7MLJ - chains F and H of the 9 polymer chains in the assembly; structure by X-ray diffraction, 3.75 A resolution.

Chain F:
Protein: RNA polymerase sigma factor SigA
From: Thermus thermophilus (strain HB8 / ATCC 27634 / DSM 579)
UniProt: Q5SKW1 (Q5SKW1_THET8); residues 1-423 here = UniProt positions 1-423
Amino-acid sequence (443 residues; each row starts with the number of its first residue; numbers below 1 keep their minus sign (Met-19 is residue -19)):
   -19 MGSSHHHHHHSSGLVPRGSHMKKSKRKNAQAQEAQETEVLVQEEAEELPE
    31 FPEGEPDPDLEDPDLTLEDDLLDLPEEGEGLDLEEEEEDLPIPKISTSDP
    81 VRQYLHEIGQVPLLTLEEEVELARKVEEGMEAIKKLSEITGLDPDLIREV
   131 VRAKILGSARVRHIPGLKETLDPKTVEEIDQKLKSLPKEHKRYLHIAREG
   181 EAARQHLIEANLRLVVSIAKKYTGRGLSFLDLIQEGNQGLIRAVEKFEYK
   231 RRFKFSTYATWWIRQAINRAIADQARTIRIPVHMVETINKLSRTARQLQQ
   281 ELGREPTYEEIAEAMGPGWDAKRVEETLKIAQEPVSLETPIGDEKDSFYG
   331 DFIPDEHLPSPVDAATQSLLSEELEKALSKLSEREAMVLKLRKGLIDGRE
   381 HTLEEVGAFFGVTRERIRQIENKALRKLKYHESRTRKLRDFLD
Disordered / not traced: -19 to 77
Construct notes: initiating methionine (-19); expression tag (-18 to 0)
Ion coordination: Mg2+: Ala292, Gly296, Trp299

Chain H:
Molecule: 27-nt DNA strand
Sequence (27 nucleotides; each row starts with the number of its first residue):
     1 TATAATGGGAGCTGGCACGGATGCAGG
Disordered / not traced: 24-27

How chain F and chain H interact:
Residue-residue contacts - 40 pairs, chain F then chain H:
  Asp79(F) - DG8(H)  hydrogen bond to the base
  Asp79(F) - DG9(H)  base contact
  Val81(F) - DG8(H)  base contact
  Arg82(F) - DG8(H)  hydrogen bond to the base
  Leu85(F) - DG7(H)  sugar contact
  Leu85(F) - DG8(H)  base contact
  Gly89(F) - DG7(H)  base contact
  Glu99(F) - DT6(H)  base contact
  Ala190(F) - DT6(H)  base contact
  Asn191(F) - DT6(H)  hydrogen bond to the base
  Arg193(F) - DT6(H)  phosphate contact
  Arg193(F) - DG7(H)  hydrogen bond to the base
  Leu194(F) - DA5(H)  sugar contact
  Leu194(F) - DT6(H)  hydrogen bond to the base
  Val196(F) - DG7(H)  sugar contact
  Val196(F) - DG8(H)  sugar contact
  Ser197(F) - DT6(H)  sugar contact
  Lys200(F) - DG8(H)  salt bridge to the phosphate
  Lys200(F) - DG9(H)  phosphate contact
  Phe209(F) - DG8(H)  sugar contact
  Lys226(F) - DT1(H)  base contact
  Lys226(F) - DA2(H)  hydrogen bond to the base
  Phe227(F) - DA2(H)  base contact
  Glu228(F) - DA2(H)  hydrogen bond to the base
  Arg231(F) - DA2(H)  base contact
  Phe233(F) - DA2(H)  sugar contact
  Phe233(F) - DT3(H)  phosphate contact
  Phe233(F) - DA4(H)  phosphate contact
  Lys234(F) - DA4(H)  phosphate contact
  Lys234(F) - DA5(H)  salt bridge to the phosphate
  Ser236(F) - DA4(H)  sugar contact
  Ser236(F) - DA5(H)  hydrogen bond to the phosphate
  Ser236(F) - DT6(H)  base contact
  Thr237(F) - DT3(H)  sugar contact
  Thr237(F) - DA4(H)  hydrogen bond to the phosphate
  Thr237(F) - DA5(H)  base contact
  Tyr238(F) - DT1(H)  base contact
  Tyr238(F) - DA2(H)  stacking on the base
  Thr240(F) - DA5(H)  hydrogen bond to the base
  Trp241(F) - DT1(H)  sugar contact
Also at the interface, not in a pair above, chain F (32 interface residues in all): His86, Ile88, Leu93, Leu192, Arg232, Trp242, Arg244

Overview:
32 residues of chain F and 9 residues of chain H are in contact, with 10 hydrogen bonds, 2 salt bridges and 1
aromatic stacking contact. Polar contacts include Asp79(F)-DG8(H), Arg82(F)-DG8(H) and Asn191(F)-DT6(H).
Ala292(F), Gly296(F) and Trp299(F) coordinate Mg2+.
Here chain F is RNA polymerase sigma factor SigA (Thermus thermophilus (strain HB8 / ATCC 27634 / DSM 579))
and chain H is a 27-nt DNA strand. Entry 7MLJ (Crystal structure of Thermus thermophilus reiterative
transcription complex with 4nt oligo-G RNA) was determined by X-ray diffraction together with 7MLB, 7MLI and
7RDQ from the same study.
